7DAD - chains B and F of the 6 polymer chains in the assembly; structure by X-ray diffraction, 2.85 A resolution.

Chain B:
Molecule: Tubulin beta chain
Source organism: Sus scrofa
UniProt: A0A287AGU7 (A0A287AGU7_PIG); the author numbering skips numbers that UniProt does not, so the offset changes along the chain: 1-358 = UniProt 1-358; 367-453 = UniProt 359-445
Sequence (445 residues; each row starts with the number of its first residue; note: 8 numbers in that range are skipped by the numbering (no residue carries them; nothing is unmodelled there)):
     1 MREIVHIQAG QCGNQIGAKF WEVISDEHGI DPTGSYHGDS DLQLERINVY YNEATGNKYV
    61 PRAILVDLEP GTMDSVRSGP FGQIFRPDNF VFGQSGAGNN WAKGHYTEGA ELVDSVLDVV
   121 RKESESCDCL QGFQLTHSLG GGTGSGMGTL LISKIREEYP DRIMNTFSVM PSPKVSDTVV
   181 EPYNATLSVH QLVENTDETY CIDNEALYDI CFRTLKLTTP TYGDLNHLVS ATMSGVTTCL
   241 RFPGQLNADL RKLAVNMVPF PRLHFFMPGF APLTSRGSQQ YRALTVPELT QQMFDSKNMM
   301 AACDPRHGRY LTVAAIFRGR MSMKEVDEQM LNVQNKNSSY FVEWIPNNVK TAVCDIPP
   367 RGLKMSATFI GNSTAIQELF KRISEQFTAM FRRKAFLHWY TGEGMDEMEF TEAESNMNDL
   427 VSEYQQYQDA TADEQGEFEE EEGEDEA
Disordered / not traced: 437-453
Ion coordination: Mg2+: Gln11 (together with GDP); Ca2+ near Glu111 (its only coordinating residue here)
Residues lining bound ligands: GDP (guanosine-5'-diphosphate): Gly10, Gln11, Cys12, Gln15, Ile16, Asp67, Asn99, Ser138, Gly140, Gly141, Gly142, Thr143, Gly144, Ser145, Val169, Pro171, Val175, Asp177, Glu181, Asn204, Leu207, Tyr222, Leu225, Asn226

Chain F:
Molecule: Tubulin tyrosine ligase
Source organism: Gallus gallus
UniProt: E1BQ43 (E1BQ43_CHICK); residue numbers follow UniProt; this construct covers 1-378
Sequence (384 residues; each row starts with the number of its first residue):
     1 MYTFVVRDEN SSVYAEVSRL LLATGQWKRL RKDNPRFNLM LGERNRLPFG RLGHEPGLVQ
    61 LVNYYRGADK LCRKASLVKL IKTSPELSES CTWFPESYVI YPTNLKTPVA PAQNGIRHLI
   121 NNTRTDEREV FLAAYNRRRE GREGNVWIAK SSAGAKGEGI LISSEASELL DFIDEQGQVH
   181 VIQKYLEKPL LLEPGHRKFD IRSWVLVDHL YNIYLYREGV LRTSSEPYNS ANFQDKTCHL
   241 TNHCIQKEYS KNYGRYEEGN EMFFEEFNQY LMDALNTTLE NSILLQIKHI IRSCLMCIEP
   301 AISTKHLHYQ SFQLFGFDFM VDEELKVWLI EVNGAPACAQ KLYAELCQGI VDVAISSVFP
   361 LADTGQKTSQ PTSIFIKLHH HHHH
Disordered / not traced: 107-124, 152-157, 363-371
Differences from the reference sequence: expression tag (379-384)
Ion coordination: Mg2+: Glu331, Asn333 (together with AMP-PCP)
Residues lining bound ligands: AMP-PCP (ACP; phosphomethylphosphonic acid adenylate ester): Lys74, Pro95, Ile148, Lys150, Ile160, Gln183, Lys184, Tyr185, Leu186, Lys198, Asp200, Arg202, Arg222, His239, Leu240, Thr241, Asn242, Asp318, Met320, Ile330, Glu331, Asn333

How chain B and chain F interact:
Pairs across the interface (10; chain B residue first):
  Leu331(B) with Pro56(F)
  Gln334(B) with Arg36(F), hydrogen bond
  Asn335(B) with Arg36(F), hydrogen bond; Pro56(F); Gly57(F); Leu58(F)
  Ser338(B) with Leu30(F); Asn34(F), hydrogen bond; Arg36(F)
  Asn347(B) with Arg36(F)
Interface residues without a listed pair, chain B (6 interface residues in all): Lys336
Interface residues without a listed pair, chain F (9 interface residues in all): Met1, Thr3, Glu55

Summary:
6 residues of chain B and 9 residues of chain F are in contact, with 3 hydrogen bonds. Polar pairs include
Gln334(B)-Arg36(F), Asn335(B)-Arg36(F) and Ser338(B)-Asn34(F). Chain B binds GDP. Bound to chain F: AMP-PCP.
The Mg2+ site is built by Glu331(F) and Asn333(F).
Here chain B is Tubulin beta chain (Sus scrofa) and chain F is Tubulin tyrosine ligase (Gallus gallus). Entry
7DAD (EPD in complex with tubulin) was determined by X-ray diffraction (same publication as 7DAE and 7DAF).
